7PKZ - chains A and C of the 78 polymer chains in the assembly; structure by electron microscopy, 9.80 A resolution (very low resolution: no residue pairs are listed; an interface is given only as per-side residue counts).

Chain A (and C):
Molecule: Major vault protein
Source organism: Rattus norvegicus
Notes: chain C of this document is another copy of the same molecule, construct and numbering; everything in this record applies to it too
UniProt: Q62667 (MVP_RAT); residues 1-861 here = UniProt positions 1-861
Sequence (861 residues; numbered 1 to 861; the number before each row is that of its first residue):
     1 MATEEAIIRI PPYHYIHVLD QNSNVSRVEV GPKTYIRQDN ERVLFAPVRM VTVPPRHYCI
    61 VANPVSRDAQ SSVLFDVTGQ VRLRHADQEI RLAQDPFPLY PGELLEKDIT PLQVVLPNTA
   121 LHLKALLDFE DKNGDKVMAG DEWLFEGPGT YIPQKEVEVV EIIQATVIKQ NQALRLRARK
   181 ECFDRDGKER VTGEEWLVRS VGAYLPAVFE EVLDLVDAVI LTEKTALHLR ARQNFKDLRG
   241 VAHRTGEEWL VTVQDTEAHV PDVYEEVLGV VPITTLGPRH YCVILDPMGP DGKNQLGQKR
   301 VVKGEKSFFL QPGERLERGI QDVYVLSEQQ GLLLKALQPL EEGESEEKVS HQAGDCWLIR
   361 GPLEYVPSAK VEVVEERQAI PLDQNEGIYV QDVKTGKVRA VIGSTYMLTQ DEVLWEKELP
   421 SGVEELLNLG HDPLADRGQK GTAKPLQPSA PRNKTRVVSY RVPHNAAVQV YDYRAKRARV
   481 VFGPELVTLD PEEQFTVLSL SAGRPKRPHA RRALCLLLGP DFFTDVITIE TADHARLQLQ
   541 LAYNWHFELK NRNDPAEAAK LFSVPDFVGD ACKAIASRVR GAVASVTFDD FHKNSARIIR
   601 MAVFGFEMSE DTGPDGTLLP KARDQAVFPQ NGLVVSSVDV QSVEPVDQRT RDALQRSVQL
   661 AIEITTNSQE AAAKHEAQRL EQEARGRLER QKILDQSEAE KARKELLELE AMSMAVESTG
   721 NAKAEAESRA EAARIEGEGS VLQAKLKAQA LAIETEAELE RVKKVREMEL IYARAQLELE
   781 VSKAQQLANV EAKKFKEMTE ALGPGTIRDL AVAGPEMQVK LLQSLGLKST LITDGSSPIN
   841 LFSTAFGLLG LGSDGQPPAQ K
Not modelled in the structure: 1-4, 429-448, 610-618, 816-861
Differences from the reference sequence: conflict A69 (Thr in Q62667), V77 (Ile in Q62667), L104 (Val in Q62667), D186 (Glu in Q62667), E189 (Gly in Q62667), R232 (Leu in Q62667), K236 (Arg in Q62667), A242 (Leu in Q62667)
From the paper describing this entry:
  - mutagenesis - D39A (Tm = 59 degC): unchanged stability
  - mutagenesis - E4K/E5K/I7N/D39K, I7K (Tm = 56 degC): decreased stability

How chain A and chain C interact:
At this resolution (10 A) residue pairs are not listed: 144 residues of chain A and 152 of chain C lie at the interface.

Overview:
Chain A and chain C form an interface of 144 and 152 residues respectively. From the paper: E4K/E5K/I7N/D39K
and I7K of chain A reduce stability; D39A of chain A leaves stability unchanged.
Chain A and chain C are both Major vault protein (Rattus norvegicus); the structure, Vault structure in
committed conformation, was determined by electron microscopy together with 7PKY and 7PKR from the same study.
